PDB entry 2BYM | X-ray diffraction, 2.80 A resolution | chains A and B

# Chain A
Protein: Chrac-16
From: Drosophila melanogaster
UniProtKB: Q9V452 (Q9V452_DROME); numbering as in UniProt (aligned over 1-140)
Chain sequence (140 residues; numbered 1 to 140; the number before each row is that of its first residue):
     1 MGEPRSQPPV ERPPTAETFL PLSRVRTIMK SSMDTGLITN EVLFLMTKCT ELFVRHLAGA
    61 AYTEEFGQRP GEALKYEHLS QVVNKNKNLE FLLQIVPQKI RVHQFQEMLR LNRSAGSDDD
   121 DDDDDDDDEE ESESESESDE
Not modelled in the structure: 1-34, 100-140
Curated features (UniProtKB/Swiss-Prot):
  - mutagenesis: Gly-2 to Thr-18 (When in a heterodimer with Chrac-14, does not affect DNA binding or Acf nucleosome sliding activity), Asp-118 to Glu-140 (When in a heterodimer with Chrac-14, enhances DNA binding)

# Chain B
Protein: Chrac-14
From: Drosophila melanogaster
UniProtKB: Q9V444 (Q9V444_DROME); numbering as in UniProt (aligned over 1-128)
Chain sequence (128 residues; each row starts with the number of its first residue):
     1 MVERIEDLNL PNAVIGRLIK EALPESASVS KEARAAIARA ASVFAIFVTS SSTALAHKQN
    61 HKTITAKDIL QTLTELDFES FVPSLTQDLE VYRKVVKEKK ESKASKKDSN TAENANASAT
   121 ATAEEAPE
Not modelled in the structure: 1-12, 96-128
Curated features (UniProtKB/Swiss-Prot):
  - mutagenesis: Val-2 to Leu-18 (When in a heterodimer with Chrac-16, reduces Acf binding but does not affect DNA binding or Acf nucleosome sliding activity), Ser-109 to Glu-128 (When in a heterodimer with Chrac-16, reduces DNA binding and is less able to stimulate Acf nucleosome sliding activity)

# How chain A and chain B interact
Contacting residue pairs (81):
  Gly-36(A) / Lys-62(B)  hydrogen bond (backbone-backbone)
  Leu-37(A) / Thr-63(B)
  Asn-40(A) / Tyr-92(B)
  Glu-41(A) / Ala-66(B)
  Glu-41(A) / Leu-89(B)
  Glu-41(A) / Tyr-92(B)  hydrogen bond (backbone-side chain)
  Glu-41(A) / Arg-93(B)  salt bridge
  Val-42(A) / Ile-64(B)
  Val-42(A) / Ile-69(B)  hydrophobic
  Phe-44(A) / Asp-88(B)
  Phe-44(A) / Tyr-92(B)  hydrophobic
  Leu-45(A) / Ala-66(B)
  Leu-45(A) / Ile-69(B)  hydrophobic
  Leu-45(A) / Leu-70(B)  hydrophobic
  Leu-45(A) / Leu-85(B)  hydrophobic
  Leu-45(A) / Leu-89(B)  hydrophobic
  Met-46(A) / Ala-45(B)
  Met-46(A) / Val-48(B)  hydrophobic
  Met-46(A) / Thr-49(B)
  Met-46(A) / Ile-69(B)  hydrophobic
  Lys-48(A) / Leu-85(B)
  Lys-48(A) / Asp-88(B)
  Cys-49(A) / Phe-44(B)
  Cys-49(A) / Phe-81(B)
  Cys-49(A) / Leu-85(B)  hydrophobic
  Thr-50(A) / Ala-41(B)
  Thr-50(A) / Phe-44(B)
  Thr-50(A) / Ala-45(B)
  Glu-51(A) / Leu-18(B)
  Leu-52(A) / Phe-81(B)
  Leu-52(A) / Leu-85(B)  hydrophobic
  Phe-53(A) / Ala-40(B)
  Phe-53(A) / Ala-41(B)  hydrophobic
  Phe-53(A) / Phe-44(B)  hydrophobic
  Phe-53(A) / Phe-78(B)  hydrophobic
  Phe-53(A) / Phe-81(B)  hydrophobic
  Val-54(A) / Ile-15(B)  hydrophobic
  Val-54(A) / Leu-18(B)  hydrophobic
  Val-54(A) / Ile-19(B)  hydrophobic
  Val-54(A) / Ile-37(B)  hydrophobic
  Val-54(A) / Ala-41(B)  hydrophobic
  Arg-55(A) / Leu-18(B)
  Arg-55(A) / Glu-21(B)  salt bridge
  Arg-55(A) / Ala-22(B)
  His-56(A) / Phe-78(B)
  His-56(A) / Phe-81(B)
  Leu-57(A) / Ala-40(B)  hydrophobic
  Ala-58(A) / Leu-23(B)
  Ala-58(A) / Ile-37(B)  hydrophobic
  Gly-59(A) / Leu-23(B)
  Tyr-62(A) / Leu-23(B)  hydrophobic
  Tyr-62(A) / Pro-24(B)  hydrophobic
  Tyr-62(A) / Ala-27(B)  hydrophobic
  Pro-70(A) / Glu-25(B)
  Gly-71(A) / Glu-25(B)  hydrogen bond (backbone-backbone)
  Gly-71(A) / Ser-26(B)
  Gly-71(A) / Ala-27(B)
  Glu-72(A) / Ala-27(B)
  Glu-72(A) / Ser-28(B)  hydrogen bond (backbone-backbone)
  Ala-73(A) / Ser-28(B)
  Leu-74(A) / Leu-23(B)  hydrophobic
  Leu-74(A) / Ser-28(B)  hydrogen bond (backbone-backbone)
  Leu-74(A) / Val-29(B)
  Leu-74(A) / Ser-30(B)  hydrogen bond (backbone-backbone)
  Leu-74(A) / Ala-33(B)
  Lys-75(A) / Ser-30(B)
  Lys-75(A) / Ala-33(B)
  Tyr-76(A) / Ala-36(B)  hydrophobic
  Leu-79(A) / Ala-33(B)
  Leu-79(A) / Ala-36(B)  hydrophobic
  Leu-79(A) / Ile-37(B)  hydrophobic
  Asn-88(A) / Leu-76(B)
  Asn-88(A) / Asp-77(B)
  Asn-88(A) / Phe-78(B)
  Phe-91(A) / Val-43(B)  hydrophobic
  Phe-91(A) / Phe-44(B)  hydrophobic
  Phe-91(A) / Phe-47(B)  hydrophobic
  Leu-92(A) / Ala-40(B)
  Leu-92(A) / Val-43(B)  hydrophobic
  Ile-95(A) / Arg-39(B)
  Ile-95(A) / Val-43(B)  hydrophobic
Also at the interface, not in a pair above, chain A (39 interface residues in all): Thr-35, Thr-39, Arg-69, Leu-89, Gln-94, Val-96
Also at the interface, not in a pair above, chain B (44 interface residues in all): Glu-32, Thr-65, Leu-73, Ser-84

# Summary
Chain A and chain B form an interface of 39 and 44 residues respectively, with 6 hydrogen bonds and 2 salt
bridges. Polar contacts include Glu-41(A)/Arg-93(B), Arg-55(A)/Glu-21(B) and Glu-41(A)/Tyr-92(B).
Here chain A is Chrac-16 and chain B is Chrac-14, both from Drosophila melanogaster. Entry 2BYM (Histone fold
heterodimer of the Chromatin Accessibility Complex) was determined by X-ray diffraction (same publication as
2BYK).
